3QPZ - chains B and C of the 4 polymer chains in the assembly; structure by X-ray diffraction, 1.75 A resolution.

# Chain B (and C)
Protein: 2-dehydro-3-deoxyphosphooctonate aldolase
Source organism: Neisseria meningitidis
Notes: EC 2.5.1.55; chain C of this document is another copy of the same molecule, construct and numbering; everything in this record applies to it too
Reference sequence: Q9JZ55 (KDSA_NEIMB); residues 1-280 here = UniProt positions 1-280
Sequence (280 residues; numbered 1 to 280; the number before each row is that of its first residue):
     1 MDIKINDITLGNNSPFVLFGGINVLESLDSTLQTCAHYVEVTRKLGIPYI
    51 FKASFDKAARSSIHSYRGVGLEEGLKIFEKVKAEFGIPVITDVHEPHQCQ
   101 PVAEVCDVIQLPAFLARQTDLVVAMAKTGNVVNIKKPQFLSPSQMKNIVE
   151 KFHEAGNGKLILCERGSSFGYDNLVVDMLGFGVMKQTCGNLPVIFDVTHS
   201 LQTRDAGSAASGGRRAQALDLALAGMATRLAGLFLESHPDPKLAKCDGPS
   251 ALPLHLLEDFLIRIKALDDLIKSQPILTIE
Not modelled in the structure: 203-212, 238-254, 280 (chain C: 202-214, 239-250, 278-280)
Sequence notes: engineered mutation Ala-59 (Asn in Q9JZ55)

# Interface between chain B and chain C
Residue-residue contacts (7):
  Phe-169(B) / Gly-170(C)
  Phe-169(B) / Tyr-171(C)  hydrophobic
  Gly-170(B) / Phe-169(C)
  Gly-170(B) / Gly-170(C)
  Tyr-171(B) / Phe-169(C)  hydrophobic
  Tyr-171(B) / Asn-173(C)
  Asn-173(B) / Tyr-171(C)

# Summary
Chain B and chain C each contribute 4 residues to their interface.
Both chains are 2-dehydro-3-deoxyphosphooctonate aldolase (Neisseria meningitidis). Entry 3QPZ (Crystal
structure of the N59A mutant of the 3-deoxy-d-manno-octulosonate 8-phosphate synthase (KDO8PS) from Neisseria
meningitidis) was determined by X-ray diffraction, deposited together with 3QPY, 3QQ0 and 3QQ1.
